PDB entry 8FIY | electron microscopy, 7.30 A resolution (low resolution: residue-level contacts below are approximate; hydrogen-bond / salt-bridge calls are withheld) | chains D and T of the 7 polymer chains in the assembly

Chain D:
Name: DNA-directed RNA polymerase subunit beta'
From: Escherichia coli K-12
Notes: EC 2.7.7.6
UniProtKB: P0A8T7 (RPOC_ECOLI); residues 1-1407 here = UniProt positions 1-1407
Sequence (1407 residues; each row starts with the number of its first residue):
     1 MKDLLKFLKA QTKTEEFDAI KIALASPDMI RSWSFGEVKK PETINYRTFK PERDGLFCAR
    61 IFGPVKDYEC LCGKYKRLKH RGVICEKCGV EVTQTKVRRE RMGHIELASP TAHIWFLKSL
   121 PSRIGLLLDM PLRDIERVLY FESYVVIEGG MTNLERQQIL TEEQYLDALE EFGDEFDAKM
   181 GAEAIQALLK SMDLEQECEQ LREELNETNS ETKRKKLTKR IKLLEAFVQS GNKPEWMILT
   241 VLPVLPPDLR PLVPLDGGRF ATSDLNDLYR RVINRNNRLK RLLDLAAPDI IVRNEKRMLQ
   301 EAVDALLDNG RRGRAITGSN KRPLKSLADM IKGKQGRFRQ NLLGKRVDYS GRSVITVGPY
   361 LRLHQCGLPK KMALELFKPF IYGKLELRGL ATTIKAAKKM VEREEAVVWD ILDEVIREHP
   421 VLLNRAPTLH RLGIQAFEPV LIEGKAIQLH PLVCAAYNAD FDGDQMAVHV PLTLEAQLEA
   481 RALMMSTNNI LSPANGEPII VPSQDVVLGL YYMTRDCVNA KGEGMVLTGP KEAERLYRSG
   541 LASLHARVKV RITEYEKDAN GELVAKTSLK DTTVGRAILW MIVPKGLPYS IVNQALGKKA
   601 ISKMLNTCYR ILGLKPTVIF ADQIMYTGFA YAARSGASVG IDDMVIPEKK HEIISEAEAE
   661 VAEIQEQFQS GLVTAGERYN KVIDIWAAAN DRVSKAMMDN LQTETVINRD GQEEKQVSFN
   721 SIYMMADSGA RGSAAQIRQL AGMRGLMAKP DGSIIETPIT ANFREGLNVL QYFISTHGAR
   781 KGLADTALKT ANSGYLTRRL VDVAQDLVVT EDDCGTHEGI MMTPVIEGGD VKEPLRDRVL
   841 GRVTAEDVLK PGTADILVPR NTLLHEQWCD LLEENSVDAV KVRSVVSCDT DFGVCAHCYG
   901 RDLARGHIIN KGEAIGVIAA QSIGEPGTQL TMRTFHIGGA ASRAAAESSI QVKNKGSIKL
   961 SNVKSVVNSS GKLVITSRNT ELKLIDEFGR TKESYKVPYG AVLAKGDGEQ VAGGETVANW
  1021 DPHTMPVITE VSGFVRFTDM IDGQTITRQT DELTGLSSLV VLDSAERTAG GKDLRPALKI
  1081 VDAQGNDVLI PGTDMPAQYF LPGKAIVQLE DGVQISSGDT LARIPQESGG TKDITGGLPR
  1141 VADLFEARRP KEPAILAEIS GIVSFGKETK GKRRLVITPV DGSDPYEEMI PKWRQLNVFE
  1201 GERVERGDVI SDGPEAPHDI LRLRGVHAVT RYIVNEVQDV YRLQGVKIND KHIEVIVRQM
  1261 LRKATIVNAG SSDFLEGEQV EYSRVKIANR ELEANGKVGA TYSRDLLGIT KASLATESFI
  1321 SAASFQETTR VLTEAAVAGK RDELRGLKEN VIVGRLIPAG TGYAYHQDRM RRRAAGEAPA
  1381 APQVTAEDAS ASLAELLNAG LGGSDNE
Not modelled in the structure: 1-15, 936-947, 1125-1134, 1374-1407
Ion coordination: Zn2+ site 1: Cys70, Cys72, Cys85, Cys88; Mg2+: Asp460, Asp462, Asp464; Zn2+ site 2: Cys814, Cys888, Cys895, Cys898
Curated features (UniProtKB/Swiss-Prot):
  - binding site (Zn(2+)): Cys70, Cys72, Cys85, Cys88, Cys814, Cys888, Cys895, Cys898
  - binding site (Mg(2+)): Asp460, Asp462, Asp464
  - modified residue: Lys983 (N6-acetyllysine)

Chain T:
Molecule: Template DNA
Sequence (23 nucleotides; numbered 4 to 26; the number before each row is that of its first residue):
     4 GGGTTATGCG TTGAATTGTC CGG

Chain D / chain T interface:
Residue-residue contacts (24; chain D residue first):
  Asn209(D) - DG5(T)
  Ser210(D) - DG5(T)
  Glu211(D) - DG5(T)
  Glu211(D) - DG6(T)
  Arg311(D) - DG13(T)
  Arg311(D) - DT14(T)
  Lys334(D) - DA17(T)
  Lys334(D) - DA18(T)
  Arg339(D) - DA18(T)
  Gly344(D) - DT19(T)
  Arg346(D) - DT19(T)
  Arg346(D) - DT20(T)
  Ala791(D) - DA17(T)
  Tyr795(D) - DG16(T)
  Tyr795(D) - DA17(T)
  Arg798(D) - DA17(T)
  Arg798(D) - DA18(T)
  Lys1170(D) - DG4(T)
  Lys1170(D) - DG5(T)
  Lys1172(D) - DT7(T)
  Gln1326(D) - DT14(T)
  Gln1326(D) - DT15(T)
  Gln1326(D) - DG16(T)
  Glu1327(D) - DT14(T)
Also at the interface, not in a pair above, chain D (18 interface residues in all): Lys118, Leu343, Arg1330

Overview:
18 residues of chain D face 12 of chain T across their interface. The Zn2+ site 1 is built by Cys70(D),
Cys72(D), Cys85(D) and Cys88(D). Asp460(D), Asp462(D) and Asp464(D) coordinate Mg2+. UniProt lists 8
Zn2+-binding residues and 3 Mg2+-binding residues on chain D.
Chain D is DNA-directed RNA polymerase subunit beta' (Escherichia coli K-12) and chain T is Template DNA; the
structure, Cryo-EM structure of E. coli RNA polymerase Elongation complex in the Transcription-Translation
Complex (RNAP in an ..., was determined by electron microscopy, deposited together with 8FIX.
